1F4E - chain A; structure by X-ray diffraction, 1.90 A resolution.

Chain A:
Protein: Thymidylate synthase
From: Escherichia coli
Notes: EC 2.1.1.45
Reference sequence: P0A884 (TYSY_ECOLI); numbering as in UniProt (aligned over 1-264)
Sequence (264 residues; row label = number of the first residue in the row):
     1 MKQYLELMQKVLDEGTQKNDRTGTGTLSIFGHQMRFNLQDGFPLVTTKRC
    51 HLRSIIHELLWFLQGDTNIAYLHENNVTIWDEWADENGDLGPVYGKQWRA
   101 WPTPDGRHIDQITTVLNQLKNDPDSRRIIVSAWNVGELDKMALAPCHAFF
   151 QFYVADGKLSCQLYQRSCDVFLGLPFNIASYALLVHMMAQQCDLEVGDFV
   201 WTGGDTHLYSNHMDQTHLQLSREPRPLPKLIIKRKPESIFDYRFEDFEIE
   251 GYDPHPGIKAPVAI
Modified positions: Met1 (n-carboxymethionine; CXM)
Sequence notes: engineered mutation Met1 (Met in P0A884)
Ligand contacts:
  - tosyl-D-proline (TPR), molecule 1: Ile55, Glu58, Ile79, Trp80, Tyr94, Leu143, Cys146, His147, Leu172, Gly173, Phe176, Asn177
  - tosyl-D-proline (TPR), molecule 2: Gln64, Gly65, Asp66, Lys96, Ala100
UniProt features mapped onto this chain:
  - active site: Cys146 (Nucleophile)
  - binding site (dUMP): Arg21, Arg126, Arg127, Arg166 to Asp169, Asn177, His207 to Tyr209
  - binding site ((6R)-5,10-methylene-5,6,7,8-tetrahydrofolate): His51, Asp169, Ala263
  - mutagenesis: Cys50 (C50Y: Shows 0.2% of wild-type catalytic activity, but substrate affinity is not affected), Arg126 (R126E: Shows 2000-fold decrease in catalytic activity and 600-fold decrease in affinity for dUMP), Asn177 (N177A: Shows 200-fold decrease in catalytic activity, 20-fold decrease in affinity for dUMP, and 10-fold decrease in affinity for mTHF)
Reported in the primary citation:
  - catalytic residues: Cys146 (citing earlier work)

Overview:
Chain A binds tosyl-D-proline. UniProt lists active-site residue Cys146, 11 dUMP-binding residues, 3
(6R)-5,10-methylene-5,6,7,8-tetrahydrofolate-binding residues and 3 mutagenesis sites. The paper reports the
catalytic residue Cys146.
Chain A is Thymidylate synthase (Escherichia coli); the structure, Crystal structure of E. coli thymidylate
synthase complexed with tosyl-D-proline, was determined by X-ray diffraction, deposited together with 1F4B,
1F4C, 1F4D, 1F4F and 1F4G.
